5F74 - chains A and B; structure by X-ray diffraction, 2.35 A resolution.

# Chain A
Name: 14-3-3 protein beta/alpha
From: Mus musculus
UniProt: Q9CQV8 (1433B_MOUSE); residue numbers follow UniProt; this construct covers 1-246
Amino-acid sequence (246 residues; each row starts with the number of its first residue):
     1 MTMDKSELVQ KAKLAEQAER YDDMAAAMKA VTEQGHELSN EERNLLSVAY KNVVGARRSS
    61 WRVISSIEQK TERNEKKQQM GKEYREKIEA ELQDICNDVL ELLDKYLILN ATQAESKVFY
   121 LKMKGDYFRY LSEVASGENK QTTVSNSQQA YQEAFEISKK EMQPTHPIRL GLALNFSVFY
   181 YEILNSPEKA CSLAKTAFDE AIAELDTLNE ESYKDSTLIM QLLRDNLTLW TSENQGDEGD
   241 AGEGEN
Not modelled in the structure: 1, 72-73, 233-246
Curated features (UniProtKB/Swiss-Prot):
  - site (Interaction with phosphoserine on interacting protein): Arg58, Arg129
  - modified residue: Met1 (N-acetylmethionine), Thr2 (N-acetylthreonine), Lys5 (N6-acetyllysine), Lys51 (N6-acetyllysine), Ser60 (Phosphoserine), Lys70 (N6-acetyllysine), Tyr84 (3'-nitrotyrosine), Tyr106 (3'-nitrotyrosine), Lys117 (N6-acetyllysine), Ser186 (Phosphoserine), Ser232 (Phosphoserine)
  - cross-link: Lys51 (Glycyl lysine isopeptide (Lys-Gly) (interchain with G-Cter in SUMO2))
Small-molecule neighbours: adenosine monophosphate (AMP): Ser47, Lys51, Arg58, Phe119, Lys122, Asp126, Arg129, Tyr130, Leu174, Asn175, Leu222
Reported in the primary citation:
  - binding site for adenosine monophosphate: Ser47, Lys51, Arg58, Phe119, Lys122, Arg129, Tyr130, Asn175

# Chain B
Name: Carbohydrate-responsive element-binding protein
From: Rattus norvegicus
UniProt: Q8VIP2 (MLXPL_RAT); residue numbers follow UniProt; this construct covers 1-196
Amino-acid sequence (196 residues; each row starts with the number of its first residue):
     1 MARALADLSV NLQVPRVVPS PDSDSDTDLE DPSPRRSAGG LHRSQVIHSG HFMVSSPHSD
    61 SLTRRRDQEG PVGLADFGPR SIDPTLTRLF ECLSLAYSGK LVSPKWKNFK GLKLLCRDKI
   121 RLNNAIWRAW YIQYVQRRKS PVCGFVTPLQ GSEADEHRKP EAVVLEGNYW KRRIEVVMRE
   181 YHKWRIYYKK RLRKSS
Not modelled in the structure: 1-116, 137-196
Curated features (UniProtKB/Swiss-Prot):
  - modified residue: Ser20 (Phosphoserine), Ser23 (Phosphoserine), Ser25 (Phosphoserine), Thr27 (Phosphothreonine), Ser196 (Phosphoserine)
Small-molecule neighbours: adenosine monophosphate (AMP): Asn124, Trp127, Arg128
Reported in the primary citation:
  - binding site for adenosine monophosphate: Trp127, Arg128
  - conformationally variable residues (side-chain flip): Arg128
  - mutagenesis - W127A: increased signaling in response to high glucose
  - mutagenesis - R128A: abolished signaling in response to high glucose

# How chain A and chain B interact
Pairs across the interface (23; chain A residue first):
  Arg58(A) with Trp127(B)
  Ser59(A) with Trp127(B)
  Arg62(A) with Trp127(B), hydrogen bond (side chain-backbone); Trp130(B)
  Ser66(A) with Trp130(B); Tyr134(B)
  Gln69(A) with Tyr134(B), hydrogen bond (side chain-backbone)
  Val178(A) with Arg128(B)
  Tyr181(A) with Tyr131(B), hydrophobic
  Glu182(A) with Arg128(B), salt bridge; Tyr131(B), hydrogen bond (backbone-side chain)
  Asn185(A) with Tyr131(B), hydrogen bond
  Lys214(A) with Arg117(B), hydrogen bond (backbone-side chain)
  Thr217(A) with Arg117(B), hydrogen bond
  Leu218(A) with Arg117(B)
  Gln221(A) with Arg121(B)
  Leu222(A) with Arg121(B); Asn124(B)
  Asp225(A) with Arg121(B), salt bridge
  Asn226(A) with Asn124(B); Arg128(B)
  Leu229(A) with Arg128(B); Ala129(B)
Also at the interface, not in a pair above, chain A (21 interface residues in all): Gly55, Trp61, Arg129, Trp230
Also at the interface, not in a pair above, chain B (12 interface residues in all): Ile120, Ala125, Ile132
Interface features reported in the paper:
  - residue pairs: Arg62(A)-Trp127(B) (hydrophobic contact), Trp130(B)-Arg62(A) (hydrophobic contact)

# Summary
The interface between chain A and chain B involves 21 residues on one side and 12 on the other, with 6
hydrogen bonds and 2 salt bridges. Among the polar pairs are Glu182(A)-Arg128(B), Asp225(A)-Arg121(B) and
Arg62(A)-Trp127(B). The paper describes hydrophobic contacts between Arg62(A) and Trp127(B) and Trp130(B) and
Arg62(A). From the paper: a binding site for adenosine monophosphate at Ser47(A), Lys51(A) and Trp127(B) among
others; W127A of chain B increases signaling in response to high glucose.
Here chain A is 14-3-3 protein beta/alpha (Mus musculus) and chain B is Carbohydrate-responsive
element-binding protein (Rattus norvegicus). Entry 5F74 (Crystal structure of ChREBP:14-3-3 complex bound with
AMP) was determined by X-ray diffraction.
